2P15 - chains A and B of the 4 polymer chains in the assembly; structure by X-ray diffraction, 1.94 A resolution.

# Chain A (and B)
Molecule: Estrogen receptor
Source organism: Homo sapiens
Notes: fragment: Ligand Binding Domain (residues 298-554); chain B of this document is another copy of the same molecule, construct and numbering; everything in this record applies to it too
UniProtKB: P03372 (ESR1_HUMAN); residues 298-554 here = UniProt positions 298-554
Amino-acid sequence (258 residues; numbered 297 to 554; the number before each row is that of its first residue):
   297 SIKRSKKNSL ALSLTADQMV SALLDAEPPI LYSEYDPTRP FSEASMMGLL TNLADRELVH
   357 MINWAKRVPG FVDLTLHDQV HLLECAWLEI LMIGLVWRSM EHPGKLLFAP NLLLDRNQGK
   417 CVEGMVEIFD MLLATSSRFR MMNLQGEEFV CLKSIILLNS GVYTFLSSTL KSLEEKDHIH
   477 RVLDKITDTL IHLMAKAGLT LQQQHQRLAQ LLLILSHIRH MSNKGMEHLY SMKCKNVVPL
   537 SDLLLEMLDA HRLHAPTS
Unresolved in the structure: 297-304, 332-334, 550-554 (chain B: 297-305, 462-464, 551-554)
Sequence notes: cloning artifact (297); engineered mutation Ser-537 (Tyr in P03372)
Residues lining bound ligands: EZT ((17beta)-17-{(E)-2-[2-(trifluoromethyl)phenyl]vinyl}estra-1(10),2,4-triene-3,17-diol): Met-342, Met-343, Leu-346, Leu-349, Ala-350, Glu-353, Leu-384, Leu-387, Met-388, Leu-391, Arg-394, Leu-402, Phe-404, Leu-410, Val-418, Met-421, Ile-424, Phe-425, Leu-428, Gly-521, His-524, Leu-525

# How chain A and chain B interact
Residue-residue contacts - 56 pairs, chain A then chain B:
  Glu-423(A) / Arg-548(B)
  Ala-430(A) / Tyr-459(B)
  Arg-434(A) / His-476(B)
  Ile-451(A) / Leu-509(B)  hydrophobic
  Asn-455(A) / Leu-509(B)  hydrogen bond (side chain-backbone)
  Asn-455(A) / Ser-512(B)
  Tyr-459(A) / Ala-430(B)
  Tyr-459(A) / Leu-509(B)
  Tyr-459(A) / Ile-510(B)
  Tyr-459(A) / His-513(B)
  Leu-462(A) / Asp-426(B)
  Leu-462(A) / Ala-430(B)  hydrophobic
  His-476(A) / Arg-434(B)
  Asp-480(A) / Gln-502(B)
  Asp-480(A) / Gln-506(B)  hydrogen bond
  Thr-483(A) / His-501(B)
  Thr-483(A) / Ala-505(B)
  Asp-484(A) / Gln-498(B)  hydrogen bond
  Asp-484(A) / His-501(B)  salt bridge
  Asp-484(A) / Gln-502(B)  hydrogen bond
  Ile-487(A) / His-501(B)
  Leu-497(A) / Leu-497(B)  hydrophobic
  Gln-498(A) / Asp-484(B)  hydrogen bond
  His-501(A) / Thr-483(B)
  His-501(A) / Ile-487(B)
  His-501(A) / Leu-497(B)
  His-501(A) / His-501(B)
  His-501(A) / Leu-504(B)
  Gln-502(A) / Asp-480(B)
  Gln-502(A) / Asp-484(B)  hydrogen bond
  Leu-504(A) / His-501(B)
  Ala-505(A) / Thr-483(B)
  Ala-505(A) / Leu-508(B)  hydrophobic
  Gln-506(A) / Asp-480(B)  hydrogen bond
  Leu-508(A) / Ala-505(B)  hydrophobic
  Leu-508(A) / Leu-509(B)  hydrophobic
  Leu-509(A) / Ile-451(B)  hydrophobic
  Leu-509(A) / Asn-455(B)  hydrogen bond (backbone-side chain)
  Leu-509(A) / Tyr-459(B)
  Leu-509(A) / Leu-511(B)  hydrophobic
  Ile-510(A) / Tyr-459(B)
  Leu-511(A) / Leu-509(B)  hydrophobic
  Leu-511(A) / Ser-512(B)  hydrogen bond (backbone-side chain)
  Ser-512(A) / Ser-512(B)  hydrogen bond (backbone-side chain)
  Ser-512(A) / Arg-515(B)  hydrogen bond
  His-513(A) / Tyr-459(B)
  Arg-515(A) / Ser-512(B)  hydrogen bond
  Arg-515(A) / His-513(B)
  Arg-515(A) / His-516(B)
  His-516(A) / Arg-515(B)  hydrogen bond
  His-516(A) / Asn-519(B)  hydrogen bond
  Asn-519(A) / His-516(B)  hydrogen bond
  Asn-519(A) / Asn-519(B)  hydrogen bond
  Lys-520(A) / Leu-549(B)
  Glu-523(A) / Glu-523(B)
  His-547(A) / Lys-520(B)
Other interface residues (no listed pair), chain A (33 interface residues in all): Met-427, Thr-460
Other interface residues (no listed pair), chain B (36 interface residues in all): Met-427, Thr-460, Leu-479, Gln-500, His-547

# Overview
The interface between chain A and chain B involves 33 residues on one side and 36 on the other, with 16
hydrogen bonds and 1 salt bridge. Polar pairs include Asp-484(A)/His-501(B), Asn-455(A)/Leu-509(B) and
Asp-480(A)/Gln-506(B). Bound to chain A: compound EZT.
Both chains are Estrogen receptor (Homo sapiens). Entry 2P15 (Crystal structure of the ER alpha ligand binding
domain with the agonist ortho-trifluoromethylphenylvinyl estradiol) was determined by X-ray diffraction.
